PDB entry 8GRR | electron microscopy, 3.72 A resolution | chains 2 and 4 of the 6 polymer chains in the assembly

Chain 2:
Protein: A/wh/cha/09 VP2
Source organism: Foot-and-mouth disease virus A
Reference sequence: A0A890YS21 (A0A890YS21_9PICO); residues 1-218 here correspond to UniProt positions 86-303 (UniProt number = residue number + 85)
Chain sequence (218 residues; each row starts with the number of its first residue):
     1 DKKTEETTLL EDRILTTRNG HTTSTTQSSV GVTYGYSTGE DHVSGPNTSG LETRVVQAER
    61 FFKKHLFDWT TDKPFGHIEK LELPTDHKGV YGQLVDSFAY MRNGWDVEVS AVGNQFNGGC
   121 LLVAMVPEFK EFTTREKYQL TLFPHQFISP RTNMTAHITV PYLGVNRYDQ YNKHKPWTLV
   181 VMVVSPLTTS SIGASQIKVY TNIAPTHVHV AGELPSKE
Unresolved in the structure: 1-12, 218

Chain 4:
Protein: A/wh/cha/09 VP4
Source organism: Foot-and-mouth disease virus A
Reference sequence: E9NHA3 (E9NHA3_9PICO); residues 1-85 here correspond to UniProt positions 202-286 (UniProt number = residue number + 201)
Chain sequence (85 residues; each row starts with the number of its first residue):
     1 GAGQSSPATG SQNQSGNTGS IINNYYMQQY QNSMDTQLGD NAISGGSNEG STDTTSSHTT
    61 NTQNNDWFSK LASSAFTGLF GALLA
Unresolved in the structure: 1-14, 40-64, 85
Differences from the reference sequence: conflict Ser57 (Thr258 in E9NHA3)

Interface between chain 2 and chain 4:
Residue-residue contacts - 7 pairs, chain 2 then chain 4:
  Tyr34(2) - Trp67(4)
  Tyr36(2) - Trp67(4)
  Tyr36(2) - Phe68(4)  hydrophobic
  Ser37(2) - Trp67(4)
  Thr38(2) - Trp67(4)
  His42(2) - Leu38(4)
  Arg167(2) - Leu38(4)
Interface residues without a listed pair, chain 2 (9 interface residues in all): Ser44, Pro46, Leu142
Interface residues without a listed pair, chain 4 (4 interface residues in all): Gly39

In short:
The interface between chain 2 and chain 4 involves 9 residues on one side and 4 on the other.
Here chain 2 is A/wh/cha/09 VP2 and chain 4 is A/wh/cha/09 VP4, both from Foot-and-mouth disease virus A.
Entry 8GRR (Complex of FMDV A/WH/CHA/09 and bovine neutralizing scFv antibody W125) was determined by electron
microscopy together with 8GSP from the same study.
